Entry 5T6S (X-ray diffraction, 2.36 A resolution); this record covers chains C and E of the 6 polymer chains in the assembly.

[Chain C (and E)]
Protein: Hemagglutinin HA1
Source organism: Influenza A virus
Notes: chain E of this document is another copy of the same molecule, construct and numbering; everything in this record applies to it too
Reference sequence: R4NN21 (R4NN21_9INFA); the construct lacks a stretch of the UniProt sequence and is renumbered around it, so the offset changes along the chain: 11-141 = UniProt 19-149; 143-158 = UniProt 150-165; 159-263 = UniProt 168-272; 265-276 = UniProt 273-284; 1 more segments
Chain sequence (321 residues; each row starts with the number of its first residue; note: 2 numbers in that range are skipped by the numbering (no residue carries them; nothing is unmodelled there); a row labelled like 158A-158B holds insertion residues (158A, then the next letters in order)):
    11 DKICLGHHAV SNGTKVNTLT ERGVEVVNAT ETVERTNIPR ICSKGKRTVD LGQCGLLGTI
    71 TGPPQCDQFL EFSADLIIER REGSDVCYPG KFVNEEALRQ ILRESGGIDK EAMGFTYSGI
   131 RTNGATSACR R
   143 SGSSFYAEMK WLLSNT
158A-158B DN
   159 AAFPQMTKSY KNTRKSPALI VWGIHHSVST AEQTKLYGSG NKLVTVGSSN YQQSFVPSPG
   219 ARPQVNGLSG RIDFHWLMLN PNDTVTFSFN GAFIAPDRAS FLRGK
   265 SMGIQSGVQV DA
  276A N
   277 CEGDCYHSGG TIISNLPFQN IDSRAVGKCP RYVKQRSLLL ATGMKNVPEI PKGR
Disordered / not traced: 326-330
Cystine bridges: Cys64-Cys76, Cys97-Cys139, Cys281-Cys305
Covalent attachments: N-acetylglucosamine (NAG) linked to Asn38, Asn240
Small-molecule neighbours:
  - Arbidol (75U; ethyl 6-bromo-4-[(dimethylamino)methyl]-5-hydroxy-1-methyl-2-[(phenylsulfanyl)methyl]-1H-indole-3-carboxylate), molecule 1: Thr28, Leu29, Gln311
  - Arbidol (75U), molecule 2: Pro293, Phe294, Arg307
Reported in the primary citation:
  - binding site for Arbidol: Leu29, Pro293, Phe294, Arg307, Lys310

[How chain C and chain E interact]
Residue-residue contacts - 22 pairs, chain C then chain E:
  Gly100(C) with Gln210(E)
  Lys101(C) with Asn208(E), hydrogen bond (side chain-backbone); Gln210(E)
  Ser216(C) with Leu201(E); Thr203(E); Ser212(E), hydrogen bond
  Pro217(C) with Leu201(E); Thr203(E)
  Gly218(C) with Ser246(E)
  Ala219(C) with Thr203(E); Thr244(E); Ser246(E)
  Arg220(C) with Thr203(E); Ser212(E)
  Pro221(C) with Gly205(E); Ser206(E); Thr242(E); Thr244(E)
  Arg229(C) with Ser206(E), hydrogen bond (side chain-backbone); Gln210(E)
  Ile230(C) with Gln210(E), hydrogen bond (backbone-side chain)
  Asp231(C) with Gln210(E), hydrogen bond
Other interface residues (no listed pair), chain C (12 interface residues in all): Val223
Other interface residues (no listed pair), chain E (14 interface residues in all): Thr165, Ser207, Tyr209, Val243

[Overview]
12 residues of chain C face 14 of chain E across their interface; the contacts include 5 hydrogen bonds. Among
the polar pairs are Lys101(C)-Asn208(E), Ser216(C)-Ser212(E) and Arg229(C)-Ser206(E). Bound to chain C:
Arbidol. Covalently linked N-acetylglucosamine: at Asn38(C) and Asn240(C). The paper reports a binding site
for Arbidol at Leu29(C), Pro293(C) and Phe294(C) among others.
Both chains are Hemagglutinin HA1 (Influenza A virus). Entry 5T6S (Crystal structure of the A/Shanghai/2/2013
(H7N9) influenza virus hemagglutinin in complex with the antiviral drug arbidol) was determined by X-ray
diffraction, deposited together with 5T6N.
